Entry 8VWS (electron microscopy, 3.10 A resolution); this record covers chains G and J of the 10 polymer chains in the assembly.

# Chain G
Molecule: Histone H2A type 1
Source organism: Homo sapiens
Reference sequence: P0C0S8 (H2A1_HUMAN); residues 1-129 here correspond to UniProt positions 2-130 (UniProt number = residue number + 1)
Sequence (129 residues; row label = number of the first residue in the row):
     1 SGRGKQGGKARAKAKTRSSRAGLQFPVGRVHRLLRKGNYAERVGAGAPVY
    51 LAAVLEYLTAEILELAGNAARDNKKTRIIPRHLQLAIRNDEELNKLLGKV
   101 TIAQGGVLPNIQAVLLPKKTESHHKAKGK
Not modelled in the structure: 1-14, 118-129
Swiss-Prot annotation at these positions:
  - modified residue: Ser-1 (N-acetylserine), Arg-3 (Citrulline), Lys-5 (N6-(2-hydroxyisobutyryl)lysine), Lys-9 (N6-(2-hydroxyisobutyryl)lysine), Lys-13 (N6-(beta-hydroxybutyryl)lysine), Lys-36 (N6-(2-hydroxyisobutyryl)lysine), Lys-74 (N6-(2-hydroxyisobutyryl)lysine), Lys-75 (N6-(2-hydroxyisobutyryl)lysine), Lys-95 (N6-(2-hydroxyisobutyryl)lysine), Lys-99 (N6-glutaryllysine), Gln-104 (N5-methylglutamine), Lys-118 (N6-(2-hydroxyisobutyryl)lysine), Lys-119 (N6-crotonyllysine), Thr-120 (Phosphothreonine), Lys-125 (N6-crotonyllysine)
  - cross-link (Glycyl lysine isopeptide (Lys-Gly)): Lys-13 (interchain with G-Cter in ubiquitin), Lys-15 (interchain with G-Cter in ubiquitin), Lys-119 (interchain with G-Cter in ubiquitin)

# Chain J
Molecule: 601 J strand (damaged strand)
Sequence (147 nucleotides; row label = number of the first residue in the row):
     1 ATCGGATGTATAGATCTGACACGTGCCTGGAGACTAGGGAGTAATCCCCT
    51 TGGCGGTTAAAACGCGGGGGACAGCGCGTACGTGCGTTTAAGCGGTGCTA
   101 GAGCTGTCTACGACCAATTGAGCGGCCTCGGCACCGGGATTCTCGAT
Modified residues: 8OG (8-oxo-2'-deoxy-guanosine-5'-monophosphate) at position 13

# Interface between chain G and chain J
Contacting residue pairs (12):
  Lys-15(G) / DA31(J)  phosphate contact
  Lys-15(G) / DG32(J)  phosphate contact
  Thr-16(G) / DA31(J)  phosphate contact
  Arg-17(G) / DA31(J)  salt bridge to the phosphate
  Arg-20(G) / DG32(J)  salt bridge to the phosphate
  Gly-28(G) / DA31(J)  phosphate contact
  Arg-29(G) / DG30(J)  phosphate contact
  Arg-32(G) / DG29(J)  phosphate contact
  Arg-32(G) / DG30(J)  salt bridge to the phosphate
  Arg-42(G) / DG39(J)  sugar contact
  Arg-77(G) / DC20(J)  sugar contact
  Arg-77(G) / DA21(J)  salt bridge to the phosphate

# Summary
9 residues of chain G and 7 residues of chain J are in contact; the contacts include 4 salt bridges. Among the
polar pairs are Arg-17(G)/DA31(J), Arg-20(G)/DG32(J) and Arg-32(G)/DG30(J).
Here chain G is Histone H2A type 1 (Homo sapiens) and chain J is 601 J strand (damaged strand). Entry 8VWS
(Nucleosome containing 8oxoG at SHL-6) was determined by electron microscopy, deposited together with 8VWT,
8VWU and 8VWV.
